PDB entry 8UX1 | electron microscopy, 2.50 A resolution | chains D and I of the 12 polymer chains in the assembly

== Chain D ==
Name: Histone H2B
From: Drosophila melanogaster
UniProt: P02283 (H2B_DROME); residues 1-122 here correspond to UniProt positions 2-123 (UniProt number = residue number + 1)
Amino-acid sequence (125 residues; row label = number of the first residue in the row; numbers below 1 keep their minus sign (Gly-2 is residue -2)):
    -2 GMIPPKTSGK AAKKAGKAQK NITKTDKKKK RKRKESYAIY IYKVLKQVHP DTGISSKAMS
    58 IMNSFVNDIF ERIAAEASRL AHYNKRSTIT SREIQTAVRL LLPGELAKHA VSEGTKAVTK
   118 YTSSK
Unresolved in the structure: -2 to 25
Construct notes: expression tag (-2); insertion (0)
Swiss-Prot annotation at these positions:
  - modified residue: Pro1 (N-methylproline), Lys43 (N6-succinyllysine), Lys113 (N6-succinyllysine), Lys117 (N6-succinyllysine)
  - glycosylation: Ser109 (O-linked (GlcNAc) serine)
  - cross-link: Lys117 (Glycyl lysine isopeptide (Lys-Gly) (interchain with G-Cter in ubiquitin))

== Chain I ==
Molecule: 153-bp Widom 601 DNA forward strand
Sequence (153 nucleotides; numbered -76 to 76; the number before each row is that of its first residue; numbers below 1 keep their minus sign (DA-76 is residue -76)):
   -76 ATCACAGGAT GTATATATCT GACACGTGCC TGGAGACTAG GGAGTAATCC CCTTGGCGGT
   -16 TAAAACGCGG GGGACAGCGC GTACGTGCGT TTAAGCGGTG CTAGAGCTGT CTACGACCAA
    44 TTGAGCGGCC TCGGCACCGG GATTCTCCAG GAT
Unresolved in the structure: -76 to -72, 74-76

== Interface between chain D and chain I ==
Contacting residue pairs (17; chain D residue first):
  Lys27(D) - DG-49(I)  base contact
  Lys29(D) - DC30(I)  phosphate contact
  Arg30(D) - DC-48(I)  hydrogen bond to the base
  Arg30(D) - DC-47(I)  hydrogen bond to the sugar
  Arg30(D) - DT-46(I)  sugar contact
  Tyr39(D) - DA-53(I)  hydrogen bond to the phosphate
  Tyr39(D) - DC-52(I)  phosphate contact
  Gly50(D) - DA-53(I)  phosphate contact
  Ile51(D) - DC-54(I)  sugar contact
  Ile51(D) - DA-53(I)  hydrogen bond to the phosphate
  Ser52(D) - DC-54(I)  phosphate contact
  Ser53(D) - DC-54(I)  hydrogen bond to the phosphate
  Arg83(D) - DA-34(I)  phosphate contact
  Arg83(D) - DG-33(I)  salt bridge to the phosphate
  Ser84(D) - DA-34(I)  hydrogen bond to the phosphate
  Thr85(D) - DG-35(I)  phosphate contact
  Thr85(D) - DA-34(I)  hydrogen bond to the phosphate
Interface residues without a listed pair, chain D (14 interface residues in all): Glu32, Lys54, Lys82
Interface residues without a listed pair, chain I (13 interface residues in all): DG-45, DG-44

== In short ==
14 residues of chain D and 13 residues of chain I are in contact; the contacts include 7 hydrogen bonds and 1
salt bridge. Polar contacts include Arg30(D)-DC-48(I), Arg30(D)-DC-47(I) and Tyr39(D)-DA-53(I).
Chain D is Histone H2B (Drosophila melanogaster) and chain I is 153-bp Widom 601 DNA forward strand; the
structure, Cryo-EM structure of Ran bound to RCC1 and the nucleosome core particle, was determined by electron
microscopy.
